PDB entry 8COA | electron microscopy, 4.50 A resolution (low resolution: residue-level contacts below are approximate; hydrogen-bond / salt-bridge calls are withheld) | chains F and G of the 29 polymer chains in the assembly

[Chain F (and G)]
Name: Outer capsid glycoprotein VP7
From: Rotavirus A
Notes: chain G of this document is another copy of the same molecule, construct and numbering; everything in this record applies to it too
UniProt: A0A1Q2TSM6 (A0A1Q2TSM6_9VIRU); residue numbers follow UniProt; this construct covers 1-326
Sequence (326 residues; each row starts with the number of its first residue):
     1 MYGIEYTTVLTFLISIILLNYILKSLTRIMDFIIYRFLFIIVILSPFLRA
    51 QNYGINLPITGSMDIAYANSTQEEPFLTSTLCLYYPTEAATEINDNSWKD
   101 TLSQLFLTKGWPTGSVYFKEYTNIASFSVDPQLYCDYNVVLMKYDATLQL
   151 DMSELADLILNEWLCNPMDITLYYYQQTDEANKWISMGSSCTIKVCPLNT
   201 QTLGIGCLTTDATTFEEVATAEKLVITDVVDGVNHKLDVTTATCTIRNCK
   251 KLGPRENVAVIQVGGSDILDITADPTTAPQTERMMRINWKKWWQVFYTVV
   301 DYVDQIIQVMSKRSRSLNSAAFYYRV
Unresolved in the structure: 1-50, 69-77 (chain G: 1-50, 69-76)
Disulfide bonds: C82-C135, C165-C249, C191-C244, C196-C207

[Chain F / chain G interface]
Contacting residue pairs - 64 pairs, chain F then chain G:
  Q51(F) - I59(G)
  N52(F) - I59(G)
  N52(F) - S319(G)
  Y53(F) - N56(G)
  Y53(F) - L57(G)
  Y53(F) - Y323(G)
  G54(F) - N52(G)
  G54(F) - L57(G)
  I55(F) - N52(G)
  I55(F) - S319(G)
  L57(F) - L57(G)
  L57(F) - P58(G)
  L57(F) - I59(G)
  L57(F) - T60(G)
  P58(F) - L57(G)
  I59(F) - I55(G)
  I59(F) - L57(G)
  T80(F) - N166(G)
  C82(F) - P167(G)
  K99(F) - D169(G)
  K99(F) - L172(G)
  K99(F) - Y173(G)
  S103(F) - Y173(G)
  G114(F) - Y173(G)
  V116(F) - Y173(G)
  Y117(F) - P167(G)
  Y117(F) - M168(G)
  Y117(F) - D169(G)
  Y117(F) - Y175(G)
  K119(F) - P167(G)
  Y134(F) - N166(G)
  Y134(F) - P167(G)
  R313(F) - G54(G)
  R313(F) - F322(G)
  R313(F) - Y323(G)
  S314(F) - F322(G)
  R315(F) - L164(G)
  R315(F) - C165(G)
  R315(F) - N166(G)
  R315(F) - Y324(G)
  R315(F) - R325(G)
  S316(F) - L164(G)
  S316(F) - R325(G)
  L317(F) - E162(G)
  L317(F) - W163(G)
  L317(F) - L164(G)
  L317(F) - R313(G)
  L317(F) - R315(G)
  L317(F) - Y324(G)
  L317(F) - R325(G)
  N318(F) - Q132(G)
  N318(F) - Y134(G)
  N318(F) - R325(G)
  F322(F) - R325(G)
  Y323(F) - R325(G)
  Y323(F) - V326(G)
  Y324(F) - Y134(G)
  R325(F) - Y134(G)
  R325(F) - R313(G)
  R325(F) - S316(G)
  R325(F) - R325(G)
  V326(F) - Y134(G)
  V326(F) - C135(G)
  V326(F) - D136(G)
Also at the interface, not in a pair above, chain F (32 interface residues in all): T60, D100, S319, A320
Also at the interface, not in a pair above, chain G (40 interface residues in all): Q51, Y53, Y117, Y174, R247, L252, N257, L317

[Summary]
32 residues of chain F face 40 of chain G across their interface.
Both chains are Outer capsid glycoprotein VP7 (Rotavirus A). Entry 8COA (in situ Subtomogram average of
Immature Rotavirus TLP spike) was determined by electron microscopy (same publication as 8CO6 and 8BP8).
